PDB entry 8TNW | electron microscopy, 3.17 A resolution | chains A and B

# Chain A (and B)
Name: Sulfate transporter
Source organism: Homo sapiens
Notes: chain B of this document is another copy of the same molecule, construct and numbering; everything in this record applies to it too
UniProtKB: P50443 (S26A2_HUMAN); numbering as in UniProt (aligned over 52-724)
Sequence (673 residues; each row starts with the number of its first residue):
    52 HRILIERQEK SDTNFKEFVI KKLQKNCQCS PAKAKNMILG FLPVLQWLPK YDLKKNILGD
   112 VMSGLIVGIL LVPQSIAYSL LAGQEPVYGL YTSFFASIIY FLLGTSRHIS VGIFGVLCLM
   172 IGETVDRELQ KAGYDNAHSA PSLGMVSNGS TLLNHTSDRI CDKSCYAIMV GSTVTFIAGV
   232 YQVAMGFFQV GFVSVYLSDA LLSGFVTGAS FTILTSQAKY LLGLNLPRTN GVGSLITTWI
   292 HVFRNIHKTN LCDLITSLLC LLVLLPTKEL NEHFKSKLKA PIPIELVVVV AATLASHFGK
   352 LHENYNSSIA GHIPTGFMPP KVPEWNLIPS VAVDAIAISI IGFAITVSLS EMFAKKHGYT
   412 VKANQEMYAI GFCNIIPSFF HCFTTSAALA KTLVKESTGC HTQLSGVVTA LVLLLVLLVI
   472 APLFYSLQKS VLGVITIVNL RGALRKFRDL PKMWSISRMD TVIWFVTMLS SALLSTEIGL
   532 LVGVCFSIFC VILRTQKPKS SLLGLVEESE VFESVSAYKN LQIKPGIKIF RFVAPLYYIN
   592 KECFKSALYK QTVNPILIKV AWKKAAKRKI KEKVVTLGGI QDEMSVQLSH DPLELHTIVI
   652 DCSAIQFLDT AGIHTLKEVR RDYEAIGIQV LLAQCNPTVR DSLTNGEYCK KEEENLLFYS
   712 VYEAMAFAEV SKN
Unresolved in the structure: 186-210, 319-333, 617-644
UniProt features mapped onto this chain:
  - glycosylation (N-linked (GlcNAc...) asparagine): Asn-199, Asn-205, Asn-357
  - natural variant: Gly-255 (G255E: In AO2), Phe-256 (F256S: In EDM4), Arg-279 (R279W: In AO2 and EDM4), Val-340 (deletion: In ACG1B), Asn-425 (N425D: In ACG1B), Gln-454 (Q454P: In diatrophic dysplasia), Cys-653 (C653S: In EDM4), Gly-678 (G678V: In ACG1B), Ala-715 (A715V: In AO2 and EDM4)
Reported in the primary citation:
  - self-association interface (contacts with another copy of this molecule); pairs are residue here / residue on that copy: Tyr-247/Gln-547 (hydrogen bond), Asp-511/Thr-661 (hydrogen bond), Arg-545/Asp-660 (hydrogen bond), Gln-657/Thr-546, Gln-657/Arg-545 (backbone contact), Phe-658/Arg-545 (cation-pi contact), Arg-53, Ile-54, Glu-57, Arg-58, Gln-59, Glu-60
  - binding site for chloride ion: Tyr-129, Phe-165, Gly-166, Val-167
  - disease-associated variants - A133V, C311R, A386G, A386V, N425D, A461V, L483P, G484D, S522F, C653G, C653S, C653Y, G678V, A715T: decreased stability (proposed by the authors, not directly observed)
  - disease-associated variants - A386V: decreased expression (citing earlier work)
  - contacts within the chain: Gln-125/Lys-442 (hydrogen bond), Asn-425/Thr-435 (hydrogen bond), Asn-425/Thr-436 (hydrogen bond), Gln-233/Asn-425 (hydrogen bond), Ile-651/Cys-653 (hydrogen bond), Cys-653/Ile-656 (hydrophobic contact), Cys-653/Leu-683 (hydrophobic contact), Cys-653/Cys-686 (hydrophobic contact), Val-650/Ala-715 (hydrophobic contact), Leu-682/Ala-715 (hydrophobic contact), Val-712/Ala-715 (hydrophobic contact), Phe-709/Ala-715 (hydrophobic contact)
  - disease-associated variants - R279W: decreased expression
  - disease-associated variants - D250V: unchanged expression

# How chain A and chain B interact
Residue-residue contacts (105; chain A residue first):
  Ile-54(A) with Val-557(B), hydrophobic
  Ile-56(A) with Val-557(B), hydrophobic; Glu-564(B); Tyr-569(B), hydrophobic
  Glu-57(A) with Tyr-569(B); Lys-570(B), hydrogen bond (backbone-backbone)
  Arg-58(A) with Ala-568(B); Tyr-569(B); Lys-570(B), hydrogen bond (backbone-side chain)
  Gln-59(A) with Val-566(B), hydrogen bond (side chain-backbone); Ser-567(B); Ala-568(B), hydrogen bond (backbone-backbone); Tyr-569(B), hydrogen bond (side chain-backbone); Lys-570(B)
  Glu-60(A) with Lys-570(B), salt bridge
  Phe-243(A) with Gln-547(B)
  Val-246(A) with Gln-547(B); Tyr-589(B); Ile-590(B)
  Tyr-247(A) with Phe-540(B); Gln-547(B), hydrogen bond; Tyr-589(B)
  Ser-249(A) with Tyr-589(B)
  Ser-506(A) with Asn-696(B)
  Ile-507(A) with Thr-661(B); Ile-664(B), hydrophobic; Asn-696(B)
  Ser-508(A) with Thr-661(B)
  Asp-511(A) with Asp-660(B); Thr-661(B), hydrogen bond (side chain-backbone)
  Ser-538(A) with Tyr-589(B)
  Ile-539(A) with Ile-539(B), hydrophobic; Ile-543(B), hydrophobic; Tyr-589(B)
  Phe-540(A) with Tyr-247(B)
  Val-542(A) with Ile-543(B), hydrophobic; Tyr-588(B), hydrophobic; Phe-658(B), hydrophobic
  Ile-543(A) with Ile-539(B), hydrophobic; Val-542(B), hydrophobic
  Arg-545(A) with Gln-657(B), hydrogen bond (backbone-side chain); Phe-658(B); Asp-660(B), salt bridge
  Thr-546(A) with Gln-657(B)
  Gln-547(A) with Phe-243(B); Val-246(B); Tyr-247(B), hydrogen bond
  Lys-550(A) with Thr-689(B)
  Val-557(A) with Ile-54(B), hydrophobic; Ile-56(B), hydrophobic
  Val-562(A) with Tyr-710(B); Ser-711(B)
  Glu-564(A) with Ile-56(B); Tyr-710(B)
  Val-566(A) with Gln-59(B), hydrogen bond (backbone-side chain)
  Ser-567(A) with Gln-59(B)
  Ala-568(A) with Arg-58(B); Gln-59(B), hydrogen bond (backbone-backbone); Pro-688(B), hydrophobic
  Tyr-569(A) with Ile-56(B), hydrophobic; Glu-57(B); Arg-58(B); Gln-59(B), hydrogen bond (backbone-side chain); Pro-688(B), hydrophobic; Arg-691(B); Tyr-710(B)
  Lys-570(A) with Glu-57(B), hydrogen bond (backbone-backbone); Arg-58(B), hydrogen bond (side chain-backbone); Gln-59(B); Glu-60(B), salt bridge
  Val-584(A) with Gln-657(B); Asn-687(B)
  Pro-586(A) with Gln-657(B)
  Tyr-588(A) with Val-542(B), hydrophobic
  Tyr-589(A) with Val-246(B); Tyr-247(B); Ser-249(B); Ser-538(B); Ile-539(B)
  Ile-590(A) with Val-246(B)
  Ser-654(A) with Ala-655(B)
  Ala-655(A) with Ser-654(B)
  Gln-657(A) with Arg-545(B), hydrogen bond (side chain-backbone); Thr-546(B); Val-584(B); Pro-586(B)
  Phe-658(A) with Val-542(B), hydrophobic; Arg-545(B)
  Asp-660(A) with Asp-511(B); Arg-545(B), salt bridge
  Thr-661(A) with Ile-507(B); Ser-508(B); Asp-511(B), hydrogen bond
  Ile-664(A) with Ile-507(B), hydrophobic
  Asn-687(A) with Val-584(B)
  Pro-688(A) with Ala-568(B), hydrophobic; Tyr-569(B), hydrophobic
  Thr-689(A) with Lys-550(B)
  Arg-691(A) with Tyr-569(B)
  Asn-696(A) with Ser-506(B); Ile-507(B)
  Tyr-710(A) with Val-562(B); Glu-564(B); Tyr-569(B)
  Ser-711(A) with Val-562(B)
Other interface residues (no listed pair), chain A (55 interface residues in all): Leu-544, Ser-560, Leu-572, Ala-585, Gly-697
Other interface residues (no listed pair), chain B (55 interface residues in all): Leu-544, Ser-560, Leu-572, Ala-585, Gly-697

# Overview
The chain A/chain B interface involves 55 residues from each chain, with 16 hydrogen bonds and 4 salt bridges.
Polar contacts include Glu-60(A)/Lys-570(B), Arg-545(A)/Asp-660(B) and Arg-58(A)/Lys-570(B). The paper reports
a binding site for chloride ion at Tyr-129(A), Phe-165(A) and Gly-166(A) among others; A133V, C311R and A386G
of chain A, among others, reduce stability; 16 substitutions were tested in all.
Both chains are Sulfate transporter (Homo sapiens). Entry 8TNW (Substrate Binding Plasticity Revealed by
Cryo-EM Structures of SLC26A2) was determined by electron microscopy (same publication as 8TNX and 8TNY).
